5VVJ - chains E and H of the 8 polymer chains in the assembly; structure by X-ray diffraction, 3.89 A resolution.

Chain E:
Name: CRISPR-associated endoribonuclease Cas2
Organism: Escherichia coli (strain K12)
Notes: EC 3.1.-.-
UniProtKB: P45956 (CAS2_ECOLI); numbering as in UniProt (aligned over 1-94)
Chain sequence (95 residues; row label = number of the first residue in the row):
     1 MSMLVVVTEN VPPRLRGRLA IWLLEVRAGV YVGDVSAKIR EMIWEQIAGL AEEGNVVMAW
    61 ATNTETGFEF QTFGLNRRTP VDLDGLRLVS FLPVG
Not modelled in the structure: 1, 95
Differences from the reference sequence: expression tag (95)
Swiss-Prot annotation at these positions:
  - mutagenesis: Glu9 (E9A/R: No effect on spacer acquisition, Cas1-Cas2 complex formation or CRISPR DNA-binding by complex), Asn10 (N10A: No effect on spacer acquisition), Arg14 to Arg16 (No in vivspacer acquisition, significantly decreased protospacer binding), Arg14 (R14A: Slight decrease in spacer acquisition), Arg16 (R16A: Slight decrease in spacer acquisition; R16E: Dramatically decreased spacer acquisition in vivo), Arg18 (R18A: Very little spacer acquisition), Arg27 (R27A: Slight decrease in spacer acquisition), Lys38 to Arg40 (Very little in vivo spacer acquisition), Glu65 (E65A: No effect on spacer acquisition; E65R: Slight decrease in spacer acquisition, Cas1-Cas2 complex formation or CRISPR DNA-binding by complex. Loss of spacer acquisition; when associated with R-84), Arg77 to Arg78 (No spacer acquisition, significantly decreased protospacer binding), Arg77 (R77E: No change in spacer acquisition in vivo), Arg78 (R78E: Dramatically decreased spacer acquisition in vivo), 2 further mutagenesis entries in UniProt
Reported in the primary citation:
  - binding site for the 112-nt DNA strand (chain H): Lys38

Chain H:
Molecule: 112-nt DNA strand
Sequence (112 nucleotides; row label = number of the first residue in the row):
     1 ATTTACTACT CGTTCTGGTG TTTCTCGTGT GTTCCCCGCG CCAGCGGGGA TAAACCGAGC
    61 AGATATGCTC GGTTTATCCC CGCTGGCGCG GGGAACACTC TAAGATATTA GA
Not modelled in the structure: 47-53, 61-66, 74-81, 104-107

Interface between chain E and chain H:
Contacting residue pairs (8):
  Arg14(E) - DA5(H)  salt bridge to the phosphate
  Lys38(E) - DG46(H)  hydrogen bond to the phosphate
  Asn63(E) - DC83(H)  phosphate contact
  Asn63(E) - DT84(H)  hydrogen bond to the phosphate
  Arg77(E) - DC15(H)  phosphate contact
  Arg77(E) - DT16(H)  salt bridge to the phosphate
  Arg78(E) - DC15(H)  salt bridge to the phosphate
  Phe91(E) - DT16(H)  phosphate contact

Summary:
The chain E/chain H interface involves 6 residues from each chain, with 2 hydrogen bonds and 3 salt bridges.
Polar pairs include Lys38(E)-DG46(H), Asn63(E)-DT84(H) and Arg14(E)-DA5(H). UniProt lists 14 mutagenesis sites
on chain E. From the paper: a binding site for the 112-nt DNA strand (chain H) at Lys38(E).
Here chain E is CRISPR-associated endoribonuclease Cas2 (Escherichia coli (strain K12)) and chain H is a
112-nt DNA strand. Entry 5VVJ (Cas1-Cas2 bound to half-site intermediate) was determined by X-ray diffraction,
deposited together with 5VVK, 5VVL and 5WFE.
